Entry 1N32 (X-ray diffraction, 3.00 A resolution); this record covers chains A and O of the 23 polymer chains in the assembly.

== Chain A ==
Molecule: 16S ribosomal RNA
Source organism: Thermus thermophilus
Sequence (1522 nucleotides; each row starts with the number of its first residue; note: 42 numbers in that range are skipped by the numbering (no residue carries them; nothing is unmodelled there); a row labelled like 190A-190L holds insertion residues (190A, then the next letters in order); numbering starts at 0):
     0 UUUGUUGGAGAGUUUGAUCCUGGCUCAGGGUGAACGCUGGCGGCGUGCCU
    50 AAGACAUGCAAGUCGUGCGGG
    73 CCGCGGGGUUUU
    88 ACUCCG
    95 UGGUC
   101 AGCGGCGGACGGGUGAGUAACGCGUGGGU
  129A G
   130 ACCUACCCGGAAGAGGGGGACAACCCGGGGAAACUCGGGCUAAUCCCCCA
   180 UGUGGACCCGC
190A-190L CCCUUGGGGUGU
   191 GUCCAAAGGGCUUU
   216 GCCCGCUUCCGGAUGGGCCCGCGUCCCAUCAGCUAGUUGGUGGGGUAAUG
   266 GCCCACCAAGGCGACGACGGGUAGCCGGUCUGAGAGGAUGGCCGGCCACA
   316 GGGGCACUGAGACACGGGCCCCACUCCUACGGGAGGCAGCAGUUAGGAAU
   366 CUUCCGCAAUGGGCGCAAGCCUGACGGAGCGACGCCGCUUGGAGGAAGAA
   416 GCCCUUCGGGGUGUAAACUCCUGAA
   442 CCCGGGACGAAACCCCCGACGA
   474 GGGGACUGACGGUACCGGG
   494 GUAAUAGCGCCGGCCAACUCCGUGCCAGCAGCCGCGGUAAUACGGAGGGC
   544 GCGAGCGUUACCCGGAUUCACUGGGCGUAAAGGGCGUGUAGGCGGCCUGG
   594 GGCGUCCCAUGUGAAAGACCACGGCUCAACCGUGGGGGAGCGUGGGAUAC
   644 GCUCAGGCUAGACGGUGGGAGAGGGUGGUGGAAUUCCCGGAGUAGCGGUG
   694 AAAUGCGCAGAUACCGGGAGGAACGCCGAUGGCGAAGGCAGCCACCUGGU
   744 CCACCCGUGACGCUGAGGCGCGAAAGCGUGGGGAGCAAACCGGAUUAGAU
   794 ACCCGGGUAGUCCACGCCCUAAACGAUGCGCGCUAGGUCUCUGGGUCU
   848 CCUGGGGGCCGAAGCUAACGCGUUAAGCGCGCCGCCUGGGGAGUACGGCC
   898 GCAAGGCUGAAACUCAAAGGAAUUGACGGGGGCCCGCACAAGCGGUGGAG
   948 CAUGUGGUUUAAUUCGAAGCAACGCGAAGAACCUUACCAGGCCUUGACAU
   998 GCUAGG
 1003A G
  1004 AACCCGGGUGAAAGCCUGGGGUGCCCC
1030A-1030D GCGA
  1031 GGGGAGCCCUAGCACAGGUGCUGCAUGGCCGUCGUCAGCUCGUGCCGUGA
  1081 GGUGUUGGGUUAAGUCCCGCAACGAGCGCAACCCCCGCCGUUAGUUGCCA
  1131 GCGGUUCGGCCGGGCACUCUAACGGGACUGCCCGCGAAA
  1171 GCGGGAGGAAGGAGGGGACGACGUCUGGUCAGCAUGGCCCUUACGGCCUG
  1221 GGCGACACACGUGCUACAAUGCCCACUACAAAGCGAUGCCACCCGGCAAC
  1271 GGGGAGCUAAUCGCAAAAAGGUGGGCCCAGUUCGGAUUGGGGUCUGCAAC
  1321 CCGACCCCAUGAAGCCGGAAUCGCUAGUAAUCGCGGAUCAG
 1361A C
  1362 CAUGCCGCGGUGAAUACGUUCCCGGGCCUUGUACACACCGCCCGUCACGC
  1412 CAUGGGAGCGGGCUCUACCCGAAGUCGCCGGG
  1446 AGCCUACGGG
  1459 CAGGCGCCGAGGGUAGGGCCCGUGACUGGGGCGAAGUCGUAACAAGGUAG
  1509 CUGUACCGGAAGGUGCGGCUGGAUCACCUCCUUUCU
Not modelled in the structure: 0-4, 1535-1538
What the authors report for this chain:
  - contacts within the chain: G530/A1492
  - conformationally variable residues (side-chain flip): G530, A1492, A1493

== Chain O ==
Molecule: 30S ribosomal protein S15
Source organism: Thermus thermophilus
Reference sequence: P80378 (RS15_THETH); residues 2-89 here correspond to UniProt positions 1-88 (UniProt number = residue number - 1)
Amino-acid sequence (88 residues; numbered 2 to 89; the number before each row is that of its first residue):
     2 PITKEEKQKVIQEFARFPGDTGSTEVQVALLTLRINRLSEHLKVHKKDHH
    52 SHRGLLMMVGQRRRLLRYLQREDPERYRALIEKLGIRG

== Chain A / chain O interface ==
Contacting residue pairs (75; chain A residue first):
  G579(A) with Arg-54(O), hydrogen bond to the phosphate
  U580(A) with Arg-54(O), salt bridge to the phosphate; Leu-57(O), sugar contact; Met-58(O), phosphate contact
  G581(A) with Gly-61(O), phosphate contact; Arg-64(O), hydrogen bond to the phosphate; Arg-65(O), salt bridge to the phosphate
  U582(A) with Arg-64(O), salt bridge to the phosphate; Arg-68(O), salt bridge to the phosphate
  C656(A) with Gln-28(O), hydrogen bond to the sugar; Gln-62(O), hydrogen bond to the phosphate
  G657(A) with Thr-22(O), hydrogen bond to the base; Gly-23(O), sugar contact; Gln-28(O), hydrogen bond to the sugar; Leu-31(O), phosphate contact
  G658(A) with Lys-8(O), salt bridge to the phosphate; Ile-12(O), phosphate contact; Thr-22(O), sugar contact; Leu-31(O), phosphate contact
  U659(A) with Lys-8(O), salt bridge to the phosphate; Gln-9(O), hydrogen bond to the phosphate; Ile-12(O), phosphate contact
  G660(A) with Lys-5(O), salt bridge to the phosphate
  G661(A) with Lys-5(O), salt bridge to the phosphate
  G666(A) with His-51(O), sugar contact; Ser-52(O), hydrogen bond to the base
  G667(A) with His-42(O), hydrogen bond to the base; Asp-49(O), hydrogen bond to the sugar; His-50(O), sugar contact; His-51(O), sugar contact; Ser-52(O), base contact
  G668(A) with His-46(O), hydrogen bond to the base; Lys-48(O), sugar contact; Asp-49(O), sugar contact
  U669(A) with His-46(O), sugar contact; Lys-48(O), salt bridge to the phosphate
  A728(A) with Arg-54(O), salt bridge to the phosphate
  A729(A) with His-51(O), base contact
  G730(A) with His-51(O), hydrogen bond to the base
  C739(A) with Pro-2(O), phosphate contact; His-42(O), hydrogen bond to the sugar
  U740(A) with Pro-2(O), phosphate contact; Leu-39(O), phosphate contact; His-42(O), hydrogen bond to the sugar; Ser-52(O), hydrogen bond to the sugar
  G741(A) with Arg-35(O), salt bridge to the phosphate; Leu-39(O), sugar contact; His-51(O), sugar contact; Ser-52(O), hydrogen bond to the sugar; Gly-55(O), sugar contact
  G742(A) with Arg-35(O), salt bridge to the phosphate; Met-58(O), sugar contact
  C749(A) with Thr-22(O), base contact
  G750(A) with Phe-18(O), phosphate contact; Gly-20(O), sugar contact; Asp-21(O), hydrogen bond to the sugar; Thr-22(O), hydrogen bond to the sugar; Gly-23(O), hydrogen bond to the base; Ser-24(O), sugar contact; Gln-28(O), base contact
  U751(A) with Phe-18(O), phosphate contact; Gly-23(O), sugar contact; Ser-24(O), sugar contact; Thr-25(O), sugar contact
  G752(A) with Tyr-69(O), hydrogen bond to the phosphate
  A753(A) with Tyr-69(O), hydrogen bond to the phosphate
  C754(A) with Arg-65(O), sugar contact; Leu-66(O), sugar contact; Tyr-69(O), sugar contact; Arg-72(O), salt bridge to the phosphate
  G755(A) with Arg-65(O), phosphate contact
  C764(A) with His-50(O), phosphate contact
  G765(A) with His-50(O), phosphate contact
  A807(A) with Lys-48(O), salt bridge to the phosphate
  C808(A) with Lys-48(O), salt bridge to the phosphate
Interface residues without a listed pair, chain A (33 interface residues in all): G763
Interface residues without a listed pair, chain O (37 interface residues in all): His-53, Met-59

== Overview ==
The interface between chain A and chain O involves 33 residues on one side and 37 on the other, with 21
hydrogen bonds and 15 salt bridges. Among the polar pairs are G657(A)/Thr-22(O), G666(A)/Ser-52(O) and
G667(A)/His-42(O). The paper reports conformational variability at G530(A), A1492(A) and A1493(A); contacts
within the chain involving G530(A) and A1492(A).
Chain A is 16S ribosomal RNA and chain O is 30S ribosomal protein S15, both from Thermus thermophilus; the
structure, Structure of the Thermus thermophilus 30S ribosomal subunit bound to codon and near-cognate
transfer RNA anticodon ..., was determined by X-ray diffraction (same publication as 1N33, 1N34 and 1N36).
